PDB entry 7Q5Y | X-ray diffraction, 2.70 A resolution | chains A and B of the 6 polymer chains in the assembly

Chain A:
Protein: NADH dehydrogenase I chain G
From: Aquifex aeolicus (strain VF5)
Reference sequence: O66748 (O66748_AQUAE); numbering as in UniProt (aligned over 1-632)
Chain sequence (632 residues; numbered 1 to 632; the number before each row is that of its first residue):
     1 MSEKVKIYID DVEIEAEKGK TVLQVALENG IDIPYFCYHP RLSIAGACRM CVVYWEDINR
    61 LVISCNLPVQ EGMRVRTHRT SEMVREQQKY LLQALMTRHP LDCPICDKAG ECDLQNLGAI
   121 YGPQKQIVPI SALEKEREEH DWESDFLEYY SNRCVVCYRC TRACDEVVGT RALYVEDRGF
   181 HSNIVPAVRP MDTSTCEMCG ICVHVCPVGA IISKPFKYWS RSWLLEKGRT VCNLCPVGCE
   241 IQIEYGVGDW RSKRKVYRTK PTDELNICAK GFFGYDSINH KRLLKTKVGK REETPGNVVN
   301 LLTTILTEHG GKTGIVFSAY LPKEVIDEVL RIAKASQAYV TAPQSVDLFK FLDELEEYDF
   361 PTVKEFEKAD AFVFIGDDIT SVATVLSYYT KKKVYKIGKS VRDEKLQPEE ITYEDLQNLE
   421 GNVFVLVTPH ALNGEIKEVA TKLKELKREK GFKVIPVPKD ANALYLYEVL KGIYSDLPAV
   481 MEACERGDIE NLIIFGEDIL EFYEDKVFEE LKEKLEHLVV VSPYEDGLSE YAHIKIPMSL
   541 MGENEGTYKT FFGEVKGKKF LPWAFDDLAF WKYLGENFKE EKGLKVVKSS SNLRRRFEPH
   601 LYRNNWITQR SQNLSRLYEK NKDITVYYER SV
Not modelled in the structure: 1-3, 630-632
Metal / ion sites: 2Fe-2S cluster Fe: C37, C48, C51, C65; 4Fe-4S cluster Fe site 1: H99, C103, C106, C112; 4Fe-4S cluster Fe site 2: C154, C157, C160, C206; 4Fe-4S cluster Fe site 3: C164, C196, C199, C202; 4Fe-4S cluster Fe site 4: C232, C235, C239, C268
Small-molecule neighbours:
  - 2Fe-2S cluster (FES): Y35, F36, C37, Y38, G46, A47, C48, R49, M50, C51, I63, C65
  - 4Fe-4S cluster (SF4), molecule 1: H99, P100, D102, C103, C106, K108, A109, C112, L114, Q115, R153, V208, G209
  - 4Fe-4S cluster (SF4), molecule 2: L147, C164, V168, T170, A172, L173, M191, C196, E197, M198, C199, G200, I201, C202
  - 4Fe-4S cluster (SF4), molecule 3: Y149, C154, V155, V156, C157, Y158, R159, C160, I184, C206, P207, V208, A210, I211
  - 4Fe-4S cluster (SF4), molecule 4: C232, L234, C235, V237, G238, C239, I267, C268, K270, G271, T384, V385

Chain B:
Protein: NADH-quinone oxidoreductase subunit C/D 2
From: Aquifex aeolicus (strain VF5)
Notes: EC 7.1.1.-
Reference sequence: O67335 (NUCD2_AQUAE); numbering as in UniProt (aligned over 1-586)
Chain sequence (586 residues; numbered 1 to 586; the number before each row is that of its first residue):
     1 MKWVNKGTVE RVKQEFKDEV KYYETKHTKG FEVSHDFLKP LLKFLKERER FLHFVDMTCI
    61 DFPEHPNRFQ GVYILYNPEE NERVIVKSWA KDGKLPTVED LWPGAKWAER EAYDMFGVVF
   121 EGHENLRRMF MWEGYEHYPL RKDFPLQGIP EVELPSLTEV LHGRTDPPSH DFELVHTKLP
   181 TLEDLERTEK ARLKKKAELV LNWGPLHPGT HGTIWFLFDL EGEKVVQSDV ILGQLHRGME
   241 KLAENLHYFQ FIPYTDRMDY ISAICNELAY VETVERLLGV EVPEKARYIR TMFAELQRIN
   301 SHLLWLGTGA LDLGALTVFL YAFREREKIM DIIEGNAGYR LTSCFLRIGG VHYDLAEGTL
   361 DVVKHFIKDF PNRLKEYHTL LTRNRIWLRR TKDVGVITRE DVHNYGLSGP VARGSGVPYD
   421 LRKLQPYAAY DEVEFDIPVG EVGDVYDRYL VRMEEMAQSV RIIEQCVQKL EKLPKDAPYL
   481 NKEHPAVIPP KEDVFHDLES MVKSFRVVVH GEDAPPGEVY FAGENPRGEL GFFIYSKGGG
   541 KPYRTRIRSG ALYNLSIFPK LIQGRTIADA IALLGSLDPV VGETDR
Not modelled in the structure: 586

Chain A / chain B interface:
Contacting residue pairs (38):
  Q93(A) - E499(B)  hydrogen bond
  M96(A) - L498(B)  hydrophobic
  M96(A) - E499(B)
  M96(A) - V502(B)  hydrophobic
  H99(A) - L498(B)
  P100(A) - L498(B)
  L101(A) - V494(B)
  L101(A) - D497(B)
  L101(A) - L498(B)
  L101(A) - M501(B)
  D102(A) - M501(B)
  C103(A) - M501(B)
  C103(A) - F505(B)  hydrophobic
  P104(A) - M501(B)
  P104(A) - F505(B)
  G110(A) - H510(B)  hydrogen bond (backbone-side chain)
  Q115(A) - V502(B)
  Q115(A) - F505(B)
  N116(A) - R506(B)  hydrogen bond
  N116(A) - H510(B)
  G118(A) - V502(B)
  A119(A) - P485(B)
  A119(A) - V502(B)
  A119(A) - K503(B)
  A119(A) - R506(B)
  I120(A) - P485(B)
  I120(A) - D513(B)
  Q124(A) - K482(B)
  Q124(A) - E483(B)
  Q124(A) - H484(B)
  Q124(A) - P485(B)
  Q124(A) - K503(B)  hydrogen bond
  K125(A) - E499(B)
  Q126(A) - H496(B)
  Q126(A) - D497(B)
  Q126(A) - E499(B)
  R221(A) - F505(B)
  W223(A) - V509(B)  hydrophobic
Other interface residues (no listed pair), chain A (24 interface residues in all): A109, P123, V128, A132, K135
Other interface residues (no listed pair), chain B (18 interface residues in all): S500

Summary:
24 residues of chain A and 18 residues of chain B are in contact; the contacts include 4 hydrogen bonds. Polar
contacts include Q93(A)-E499(B), G110(A)-H510(B) and N116(A)-R506(B). Ligands of chain A: 4 copies of 4Fe-4S
cluster and 2Fe-2S cluster.
Here chain A is NADH dehydrogenase I chain G and chain B is NADH-quinone oxidoreductase subunit C/D 2, both
from Aquifex aeolicus (strain VF5). Entry 7Q5Y (Structure of NADH:ubichinon oxidoreductase (complex I) of the
hyperthermophilic eubacterium Aquifex aeolicus) was determined by X-ray diffraction.
